Entry 9B41 (electron microscopy, 3.20 A resolution); this record covers chains B and X of the 24 polymer chains in the assembly.

# Chain B
Molecule: gp19 Portal
Organism: Pseudomonas virus Pa193
Reference sequence: A0A5P1KVD8 (A0A5P1KVD8_9CAUD); residues 1-765 here = UniProt positions 1-765
Sequence (765 residues; numbered 1 to 765; the number before each row is that of its first residue):
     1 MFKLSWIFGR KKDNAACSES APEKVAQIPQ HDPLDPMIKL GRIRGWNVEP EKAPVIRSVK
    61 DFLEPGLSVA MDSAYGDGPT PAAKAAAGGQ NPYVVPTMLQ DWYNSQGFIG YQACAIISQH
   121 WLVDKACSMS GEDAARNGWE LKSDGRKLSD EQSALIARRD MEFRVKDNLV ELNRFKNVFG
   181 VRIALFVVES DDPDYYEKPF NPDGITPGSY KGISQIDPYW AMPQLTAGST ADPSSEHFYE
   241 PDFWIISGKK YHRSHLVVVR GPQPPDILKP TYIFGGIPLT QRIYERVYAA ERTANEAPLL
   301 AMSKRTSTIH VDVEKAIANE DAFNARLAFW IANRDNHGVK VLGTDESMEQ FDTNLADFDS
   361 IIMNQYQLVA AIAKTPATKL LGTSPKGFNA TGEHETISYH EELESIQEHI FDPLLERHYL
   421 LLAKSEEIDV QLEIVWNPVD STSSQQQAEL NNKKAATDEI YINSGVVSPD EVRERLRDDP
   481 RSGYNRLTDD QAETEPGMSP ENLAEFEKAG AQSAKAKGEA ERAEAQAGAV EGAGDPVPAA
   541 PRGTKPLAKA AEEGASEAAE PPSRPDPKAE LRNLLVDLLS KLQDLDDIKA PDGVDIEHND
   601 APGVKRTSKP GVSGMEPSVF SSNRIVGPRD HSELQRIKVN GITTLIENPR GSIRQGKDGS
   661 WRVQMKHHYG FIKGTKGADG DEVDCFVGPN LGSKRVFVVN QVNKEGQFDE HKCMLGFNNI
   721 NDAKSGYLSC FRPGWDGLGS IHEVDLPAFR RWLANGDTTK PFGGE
Not modelled in the structure: 1-93, 529-765

# Chain X
Molecule: gp28 Head-to-tail protein
Organism: Pseudomonas virus Pa193
Reference sequence: A0A5P1KV97 (A0A5P1KV97_9CAUD); numbering as in UniProt (aligned over 1-155)
Sequence (155 residues; each row starts with the number of its first residue):
     1 MVIFDEHKFR TLFPEFADPA AYPDVRLQMY FDIACEFISD RDSPYRILNG KALEACLYLL
    61 TAHLLSLSTM QVQGAAGGGV TAGGTQGGFI TSATVGEVSV AKLAPPAKNG WQWWLSGTPY
   121 GQELWALLSV KAVGGFYIGG LPERRGFRKV GGTFW

# How chain B and chain X interact
Contacting residue pairs (5; chain B residue first):
  Pro96(B) - Trp155(X)
  Thr97(B) - Arg145(X)
  Met98(B) - Arg145(X)
  Leu99(B) - Gly146(X)
  Leu99(B) - Trp155(X)
Also at the interface, not in a pair above, chain X (4 interface residues in all): Pro142

# Summary
The chain B/chain X interface involves 4 residues from each chain.
Chain B is gp19 Portal and chain X is gp28 Head-to-tail protein, both from Pseudomonas virus Pa193; the
structure, Pseudomonas phage Pa193 Neck (portal and head-to-tail proteins), was determined by electron
microscopy together with 9B40 and 9B42 from the same study.
